5DS5 - chains D and G of the 8 polymer chains in the assembly; structure by X-ray diffraction, 2.95 A resolution.

Chain D:
Name: CRISPR-associated endonuclease Cas1
From: Escherichia coli (strain K12)
Notes: EC 3.1.-.-
UniProt: Q46896 (CAS1_ECOLI); residues 1-305 here = UniProt positions 1-305
Sequence (306 residues; each row starts with the number of its first residue; numbering starts at 0):
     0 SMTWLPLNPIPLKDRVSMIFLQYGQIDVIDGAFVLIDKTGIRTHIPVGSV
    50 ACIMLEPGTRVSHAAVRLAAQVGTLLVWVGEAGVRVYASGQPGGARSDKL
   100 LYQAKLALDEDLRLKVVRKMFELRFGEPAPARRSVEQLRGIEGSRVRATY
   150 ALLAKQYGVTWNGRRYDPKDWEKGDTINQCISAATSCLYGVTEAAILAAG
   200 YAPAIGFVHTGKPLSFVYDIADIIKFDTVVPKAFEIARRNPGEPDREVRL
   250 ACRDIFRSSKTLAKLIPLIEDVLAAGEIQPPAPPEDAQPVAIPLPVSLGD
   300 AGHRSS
Disordered / not traced: 0-2, 171-172, 280-305
Sequence notes: expression tag (0)
Curated features (UniProtKB/Swiss-Prot):
  - binding site (Mg(2+)): Glu-141, His-208, Asp-221
  - mutagenesis: Tyr-22 (Y22A: Slightly decreased spacer acquisition in vivo; Y22F: Nearly wild-type spacer acquisition in vivo), Arg-41 (R41E: Dramatically decreased spacer acquisition in vivo), Arg-59 (R59A: Loss of spacer acquisition in vivo, decreased protospacer binding; R59D: Dramatically decreased spacer acquisition in vitro, 250-fold decreased affinity for protospacer DNA), Arg-66 (R66D: Dramatically decreased spacer acquisition in vitro, 250-fold decreased affinity for protospacer DNA; R66E: Dramatically decreased spacer acquisition in vivo), Arg-84 (R84A: Decreased spacer acquisition in vivo; R84E: Dramatically decreased spacer acquisition in vivo), Glu-141 (E141A: No cleavage of any substrates, no restoration of UV or mitomycin C (MMC) resistance. Loss of spacer acquisition in vivo), Tyr-149 (Y149A: No effect on in vitro protospacer integration), Tyr-165 (Y165A: No effect on in vitro protospacer integration. Alone significantly decreased protospacer acquisition in vivo ...), Trp-170 (W170A: Alone significantly decreased protospacer acquisition in vivo. Decreased protospacer binding; in association with A-170), Thr-184 (T184A: No cleavage of any substrates), Tyr-188 (Y188A: Partial inhibition of cleavage. No effect on in vitro protospacer integration. Significantly decreased protospacer acquisition in vivo), His-208 (H208A: No cleavage of any substrates, no restoration of UV or MMC resistance. Loss of spacer acquisition in vivo), 13 further mutagenesis entries in UniProt
Reported in the primary citation:
  - mutagenesis - R59D, R66D: decreased binding to 5 nt overhang protospacer
  - mutagenesis - R59D, R66D: decreased catalytic activity on protospacer substrates
  - mutagenesis - Y22A: decreased catalytic activity on splayed ends

Chain G:
Molecule: 28-nt DNA strand
Sequence (28 nucleotides; each row starts with the number of its first residue):
     1 AAACACCAGAACGAGTAGTAAATTGGGC

Chain D / chain G interface:
Residue-residue contacts - 9 pairs, chain D then chain G:
  Asp-26(D) with DA3(G), phosphate contact
  Val-27(D) with DA3(G), hydrogen bond to the phosphate; DC4(G), phosphate contact
  Ile-28(D) with DC4(G), phosphate contact
  Asp-29(D) with DC4(G), hydrogen bond to the phosphate
  Gly-30(D) with DC4(G), hydrogen bond to the phosphate
  Ser-61(D) with DA2(G), phosphate contact; DA3(G), hydrogen bond to the phosphate
  Ala-63(D) with DA3(G), sugar contact
Interface residues without a listed pair, chain D (8 interface residues in all): Ile-25
Interface residues without a listed pair, chain G (4 interface residues in all): DA5

Summary:
8 residues of chain D face 4 of chain G across their interface; the contacts include 4 hydrogen bonds. Polar
pairs include Val-27(D)/DA3(G), Asp-29(D)/DC4(G) and Gly-30(D)/DC4(G). From the paper: R59D and R66D of chain
D reduce binding to 5 nt overhang protospacer; R59D and R66D of chain D reduce catalytic activity on
protospacer substrates.
Chain D is CRISPR-associated endonuclease Cas1 (Escherichia coli (strain K12)) and chain G is a 28-nt DNA
strand; the structure, Crystal structure the Escherichia coli Cas1-Cas2 complex bound to protospacer DNA and
Mg, was determined by X-ray diffraction together with 5DS4 and 5DS6 from the same study.
